PDB entry 6MZY | electron microscopy, 3.30 A resolution | chains A2 and A5 of the 9 polymer chains in the assembly

# Chain A2 (and A5)
Name: Microcompartments protein
Source organism: Haliangium ochraceum (strain DSM 14365 / JCM 11303 / SMP-2)
Notes: chain A5 of this document is another copy of the same molecule, construct and numbering; everything in this record applies to it too
UniProtKB: D0LID5 (D0LID5_HALO1); residues 1-99 here = UniProt positions 1-99
Chain sequence (99 residues; row label = number of the first residue in the row):
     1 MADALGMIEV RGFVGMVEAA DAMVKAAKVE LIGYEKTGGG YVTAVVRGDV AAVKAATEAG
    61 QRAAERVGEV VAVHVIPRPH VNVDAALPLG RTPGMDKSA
Disordered / not traced: 1, 94-99
UniProt features mapped onto this chain:
  - mutagenesis: K28 (K28A: Forms larger hexamer patches, increases hexamer stacking), R78 (R78A: Forms smaller hexamer patches)

# Chain A2 / chain A5 interface
Pairs across the interface (9; chain A2 residue first):
  A51(A2) with A51(A5), hydrophobic
  P77(A2) with A26(A5); A27(A5), hydrophobic; A55(A5), hydrophobic
  R78(A2) with V24(A5); K25(A5), hydrogen bond (side chain-backbone); A26(A5), hydrogen bond (backbone-backbone); A27(A5); K28(A5)
Also at the interface, not in a pair above, chain A2 (4 interface residues in all): V50
Also at the interface, not in a pair above, chain A5 (8 interface residues in all): A52

# Summary
4 residues of chain A2 face 8 of chain A5 across their interface, with 2 hydrogen bonds. Polar pairs include
R78(A2)-K25(A5) and R78(A2)-A26(A5). Curated annotation (UniProt) lists 2 mutagenesis sites on chain A2.
Chain A2 and chain A5 are both Microcompartments protein (Haliangium ochraceum (strain DSM 14365 / JCM 11303 /
SMP-2)); the structure, Cryo-EM structure of the HO BMC shell: Icosahedral reconstruction of the compacted
subpopulation, was determined by electron microscopy (same publication as 6MZU, 6MZV, 6MZX, 6N06, 6N07, 6N09,
6N0F and 6N0G).
